PDB entry 4OEG | X-ray diffraction, 1.60 A resolution | chain A

== Chain A ==
Molecule: Fibroblast growth factor 2
Organism: Homo sapiens
UniProt: P09038 (FGF2_HUMAN); residues -8 to 146 here correspond to UniProt positions 134-288 (UniProt number = residue number + 142)
Chain sequence (155 residues; each row starts with the number of its first residue; numbers below 1 keep their minus sign (Met-8 is residue -8)):
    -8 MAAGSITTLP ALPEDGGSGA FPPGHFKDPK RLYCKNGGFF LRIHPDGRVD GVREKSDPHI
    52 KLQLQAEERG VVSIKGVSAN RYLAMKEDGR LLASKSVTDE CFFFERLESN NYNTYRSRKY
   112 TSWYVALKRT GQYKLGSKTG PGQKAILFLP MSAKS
Not modelled in the structure: -8 to 19, 144-146
Differences from the reference sequence: engineered mutation Ser69 (Cys211 in P09038), Ser87 (Cys229 in P09038)
Curated features (UniProtKB/Swiss-Prot):
  - region: Lys119 to Lys135 (Heparin-binding)
  - motif (Cell attachment site): Asp37 to Arg39, Asp79 to Arg81
  - binding site (heparin): Asn27
  - site (Important for interaction with integrin): Lys119, Arg120, Lys125
  - modified residue: Tyr73 (Phosphotyrosine)
  - cross-link: Lys86 (Glycyl lysine isopeptide (Lys-Gly) (interchain with G-Cter in SUMO1))

== In short ==
Curated annotation (UniProt) lists heparin-binding residue Asn27.
Chain A is Fibroblast growth factor 2 (Homo sapiens); the structure, Crystal Structure Analysis of
FGF2-Disaccharide (S9I2) complex, was determined by X-ray diffraction (same publication as 4OEE and 4OEF).
